9FAJ - chains C and L of the 9 polymer chains in the assembly; structure by electron microscopy, 2.60 A resolution.

# Chain C
Protein: Isoform 2 of Gamma-aminobutyric acid receptor subunit gamma-2
Source organism: Homo sapiens
Reference sequence: P18507 (GBRG2_HUMAN), isoform P18507-1; residues 25-428 here correspond to UniProt positions 64-467 (UniProt number = residue number + 39)
Amino-acid sequence (405 residues; each row starts with the number of its first residue):
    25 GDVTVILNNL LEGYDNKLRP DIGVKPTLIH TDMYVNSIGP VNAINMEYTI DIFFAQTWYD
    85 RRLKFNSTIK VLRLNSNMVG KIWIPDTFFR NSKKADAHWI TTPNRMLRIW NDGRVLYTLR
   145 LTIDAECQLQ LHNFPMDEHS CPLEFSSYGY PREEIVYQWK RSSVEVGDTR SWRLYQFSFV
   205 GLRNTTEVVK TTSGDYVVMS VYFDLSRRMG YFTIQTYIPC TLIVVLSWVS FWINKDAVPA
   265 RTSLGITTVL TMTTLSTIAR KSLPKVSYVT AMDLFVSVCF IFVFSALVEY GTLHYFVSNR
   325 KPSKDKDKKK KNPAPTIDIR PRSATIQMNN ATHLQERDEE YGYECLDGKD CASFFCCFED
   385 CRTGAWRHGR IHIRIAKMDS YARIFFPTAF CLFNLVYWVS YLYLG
Unresolved in the structure: 326-368, 386-395
Differences from the reference sequence: expression tag (429)
Modified / non-standard residues: C380 (S-palmitoyl-L-cysteine; P1L); C381 (S-palmitoyl-L-cysteine; P1L); C385 (S-palmitoyl-L-cysteine; P1L)
Cystine bridges: C151-C165
Residues lining bound ligands:
  - phosphatidylglycerol (PGW; (1R)-2-{[(S)-{[(2S)-2,3-dihydroxypropyl]oxy}(hydroxy)phosphoryl]oxy}-1-[(hexadecanoyloxy)methyl]ethyl (9Z)-octadec-9-enoate): S280, S291, Y292, V293, L298, V300, S301, V302, F304, I305
  - 1,2-dilauroyl-sn-glycero-3-phosphate (PX2): W252, W256, S404, R407, I408, P411
Curated features (UniProtKB/Swiss-Prot):
  - glycosylation (N-linked (GlcNAc...) asparagine): N90, N208

# Chain L
Protein: LHFPL tetraspan subfamily member 4 protein
Source organism: Homo sapiens
Reference sequence: Q7Z7J7 (LHPL4_HUMAN); residue numbers follow UniProt; this construct covers 11-203
Amino-acid sequence (193 residues; numbered 11 to 203; the number before each row is that of its first residue):
    11 YHEHYMRNSR AIGVLWAIFT ICFAIINVVV FIQPYWVGDS VSTPKPGYFG LFHYCVGSGL
    71 AGRELTCRGS FTDFSTIPSS AFKAAAFFVL LSMVLILGCI TCFSLFFFCN TATVYKICAW
   131 MQLLAALCLV LGCMIFPDGW DAETIRDMCG AKTGKYSLGD CSVRWAYILA IIGILNALIL
   191 SFLAFVLGNR QTD
Cystine bridges: C65-C77, C109-C128, C159-C171
Residues lining bound ligands:
  - phosphatidylglycerol (PGW; (1R)-2-{[(S)-{[(2S)-2,3-dihydroxypropyl]oxy}(hydroxy)phosphoryl]oxy}-1-[(hexadecanoyloxy)methyl]ethyl (9Z)-octadec-9-enoate), molecule 1: R20, A27, I28, I31, I110, F113, S114, F116, F117, F118, C119, Y125
  - phosphatidylglycerol (PGW), molecule 2: F81, T82, D83, F84, S85

# How chain C and chain L interact
Residue-residue contacts - 39 pairs, chain C then chain L:
  H156(C) - S80(L)
  H156(C) - D83(L)  salt bridge
  Y292(C) - D83(L)
  V293(C) - T82(L)  hydrogen bond (backbone-side chain)
  S377(C) - K126(L)  hydrogen bond (backbone-side chain)
  F378(C) - K126(L)
  F378(C) - N199(L)  hydrogen bond (backbone-side chain)
  F379(C) - K126(L)
  F379(C) - W130(L)
  F379(C) - F195(L)  hydrophobic
  C380(C) - K126(L)  hydrogen bond (backbone-side chain)
  C380(C) - W130(L)
  C380(C) - L134(L)
  C381(C) - V104(L)
  C381(C) - L105(L)
  C381(C) - T123(L)
  C381(C) - K126(L)
  C381(C) - I127(L)
  C385(C) - G108(L)
  C385(C) - M131(L)
  S404(C) - F118(L)
  Y405(C) - F118(L)  hydrophobic
  Y405(C) - C119(L)  hydrophobic
  I408(C) - S114(L)
  I408(C) - F118(L)  hydrophobic
  F409(C) - T111(L)
  F409(C) - C112(L)  hydrophobic
  F409(C) - L115(L)  hydrophobic
  T412(C) - T111(L)
  A413(C) - T111(L)
  L416(C) - L107(L)
  L416(C) - I110(L)  hydrophobic
  L416(C) - T111(L)
  V420(C) - V38(L)  hydrophobic
  S424(C) - I42(L)
  Y425(C) - T82(L)
  L428(C) - V39(L)  hydrophobic
  L428(C) - I42(L)  hydrophobic
  L428(C) - Q43(L)
Also at the interface, not in a pair above, chain C (24 interface residues in all): L298, L370, K401, G429
Also at the interface, not in a pair above, chain L (32 interface residues in all): T86, L101, M103, C138, F192, V196

# Summary
24 residues of chain C face 32 of chain L across their interface; the contacts include 4 hydrogen bonds and 1
salt bridge. Among the polar pairs are H156(C)-D83(L), V293(C)-T82(L) and S377(C)-K126(L). One
phosphatidylglycerol molecule is bound between chain C and chain L.
Here chain C is Isoform 2 of Gamma-aminobutyric acid receptor subunit gamma-2 and chain L is LHFPL tetraspan
subfamily member 4 protein, both from Homo sapiens. Entry 9FAJ (CryoEM structure of human full-length
alpha1beta3gamma2 GABA(A) receptor in complex with GARLH4, the TMD of Neuroligin2 ...) was determined by
electron microscopy.
